Entry 8RD4 (electron microscopy, 3.58 A resolution); this record covers chains F and X of the 6 polymer chains in the assembly.

[Chain F]
Name: X-ray repair cross-complementing protein 5
Organism: Homo sapiens
Notes: EC 3.6.4.-
UniProt: P13010 (XRCC5_HUMAN); residue numbers follow UniProt; this construct covers 1-732
Sequence (732 residues; each row starts with the number of its first residue):
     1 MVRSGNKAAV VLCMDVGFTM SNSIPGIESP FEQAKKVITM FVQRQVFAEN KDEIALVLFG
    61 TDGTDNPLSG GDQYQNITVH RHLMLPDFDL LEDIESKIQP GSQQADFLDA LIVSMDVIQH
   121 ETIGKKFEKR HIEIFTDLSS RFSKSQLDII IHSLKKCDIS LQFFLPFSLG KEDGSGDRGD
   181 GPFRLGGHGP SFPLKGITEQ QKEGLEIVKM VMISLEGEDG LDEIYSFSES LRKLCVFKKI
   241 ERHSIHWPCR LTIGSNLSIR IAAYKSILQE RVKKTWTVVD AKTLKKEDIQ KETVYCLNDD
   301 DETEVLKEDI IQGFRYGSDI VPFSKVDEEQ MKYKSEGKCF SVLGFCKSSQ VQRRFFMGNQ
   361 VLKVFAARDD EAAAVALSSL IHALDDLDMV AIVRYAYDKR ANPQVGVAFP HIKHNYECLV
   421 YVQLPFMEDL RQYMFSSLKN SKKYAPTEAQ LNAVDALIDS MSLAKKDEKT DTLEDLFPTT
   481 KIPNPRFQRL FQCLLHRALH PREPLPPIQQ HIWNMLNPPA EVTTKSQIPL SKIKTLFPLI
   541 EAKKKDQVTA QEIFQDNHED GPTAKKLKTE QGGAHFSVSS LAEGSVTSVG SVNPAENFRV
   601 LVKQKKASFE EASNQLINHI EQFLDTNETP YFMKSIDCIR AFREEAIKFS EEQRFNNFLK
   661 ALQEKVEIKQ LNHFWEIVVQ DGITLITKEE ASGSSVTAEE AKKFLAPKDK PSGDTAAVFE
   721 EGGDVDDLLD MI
Disordered / not traced: 1-5, 559-732
Curated features (UniProtKB/Swiss-Prot):
  - region: Leu138 to Leu165 (Leucine-zipper)
  - motif: Glu720 to Leu728 (EEXXXDL motif)
  - modified residue: Lys144 (N6-acetyllysine), Ser255 (Phosphoserine), Ser258 (Phosphoserine), Lys265 (N6-acetyllysine), Ser318 (Phosphoserine), Lys332 (N6-acetyllysine), Thr535 (Phosphothreonine), Ser577 (Phosphoserine), Ser579 (Phosphoserine), Ser580 (Phosphoserine), Lys660 (N6-acetyllysine), Lys665 (N6-acetyllysine), Thr715 (Phosphothreonine)
  - cross-link (Glycyl lysine isopeptide (Lys-Gly)): Lys195 (interchain with G-Cter in SUMO2), Lys532 (interchain with G-Cter in SUMO2), Lys534 (interchain with G-Cter in SUMO2), Lys566 (interchain with G-Cter in SUMO2), Lys568 (interchain with G-Cter in SUMO2), Lys669 (interchain with G-Cter in SUMO2), Lys688 (interchain with G-Cter in SUMO2)
  - mutagenesis: Glu720 to Glu721 (Abolishes interaction with PRKDC and its recruitment to sites of DNA damage), Asp726 to Asp727 (Abolishes interaction with PRKDC and its recruitment to sites of DNA damage)

[Chain X]
Molecule: 100-nt DNA strand
Sequence (100 nucleotides; row label = number of the first residue in the row; numbers below 1 keep their minus sign (DC-40 is residue -40)):
   -40 CGTCTATATT CTATTGTCTC TTAGGGTTAG GGTTAGGGTT AGGGTTAGGG TTAGGGTTAG
    20 GGTTAGGGTT AACATCAGTC TCACATAGAT TAGCTCACGC
Disordered / not traced: -40 to 18

[How chain F and chain X interact]
Pairs across the interface - 10 pairs, chain F then chain X:
  Ile245(F) - DT34(X)  phosphate contact
  Ile245(F) - DC35(X)  phosphate contact
  Lys265(F) - DC35(X)  salt bridge to the phosphate
  Gln360(F) - DA36(X)  phosphate contact
  Tyr397(F) - DC35(X)  sugar contact
  Arg400(F) - DA36(X)  base contact
  Arg400(F) - DG37(X)  hydrogen bond to the sugar
  Ala401(F) - DA36(X)  phosphate contact
  Ala401(F) - DG37(X)  phosphate contact
  Asn402(F) - DG37(X)  hydrogen bond to the phosphate
Also at the interface, not in a pair above, chain F (8 interface residues in all): Gln312
Also at the interface, not in a pair above, chain X (5 interface residues in all): DC39

[Summary]
8 residues of chain F and 5 residues of chain X are in contact; the contacts include 2 hydrogen bonds and 1
salt bridge. Polar pairs include Arg400(F)-DG37(X), Asn402(F)-DG37(X) and Lys265(F)-DC35(X). From UniProt: 4
mutagenesis sites on chain F.
Here chain F is X-ray repair cross-complementing protein 5 (Homo sapiens) and chain X is a 100-nt DNA strand.
Entry 8RD4 (Telomeric RAP1:DNA-PK complex) was determined by electron microscopy.
